3KRD - chains F and G of the 42 polymer chains in the assembly; structure by X-ray diffraction, 2.50 A resolution.

# Chain F
Protein: Proteasome subunit alpha
From: Mycobacterium tuberculosis
Notes: fragment: 20S proteasome alpha subunit
Reference sequence: A5U4D5 (PSA_MYCTA); residue numbers follow UniProt; this construct covers 1-248
Chain sequence (248 residues; numbered 1 to 248; the number before each row is that of its first residue):
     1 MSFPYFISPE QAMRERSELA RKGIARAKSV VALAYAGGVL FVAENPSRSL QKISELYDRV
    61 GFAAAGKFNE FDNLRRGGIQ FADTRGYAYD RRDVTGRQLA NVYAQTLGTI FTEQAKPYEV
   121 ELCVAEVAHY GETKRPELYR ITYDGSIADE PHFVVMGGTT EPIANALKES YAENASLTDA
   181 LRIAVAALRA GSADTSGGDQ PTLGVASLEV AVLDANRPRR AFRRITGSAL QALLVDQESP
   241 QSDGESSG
Disordered / not traced: 1-7, 192-203, 236-248

# Chain G
Protein: Proteasome subunit beta
From: Mycobacterium tuberculosis
Notes: EC 3.4.25.1; fragment: 20S proteasome beta subunit
Reference sequence: A5U4D6 (PSB_MYCTA); residues 301-534 here correspond to UniProt positions 58-291 (UniProt number = residue number - 243)
Chain sequence (240 residues; row label = number of the first residue in the row):
   301 TTIVALKYPG GVVMAGDRRS TQGNMISGRD VRKVYITDDY TATGIAGTAA VAVEFARLYA
   361 VELEHYEKLE GVPLTFAGKI NRLAIMVRGN LAAAMQGLLA LPLLAGYDIH ASDPQSAGRI
   421 VSFDAAGGWN IEEEGYQAVG SGSLFAKSSM KKLYSQVTDG DSGLRVAVEA LYDAADDDSA
   481 TGGPDLVRGI FPTAVIIDAD GAVDVPESRI AELARAIIES RSGADTFGSD GGEKHHHHHH
Disordered / not traced: 523-540
Construct notes: expression tag (535-540)
Curated features (UniProtKB/Swiss-Prot):
  - active site: Thr301 (Nucleophile)
Small-molecule neighbours: (3R)-3-hydroxydodecanoic acid (HXD): Leu391, Asp424, Ala425, Ala426
What the authors report for this chain:
  - catalytic residues: Thr301, Gly347
  - binding site for Fellutamide B: Thr301, Thr321, Gln322, Gly347, Thr348, Ala349
  - binding site for (3R)-3-hydroxydodecanoic acid: Gln322

# Interface between chain F and chain G
Contacting residue pairs (24):
  Glu55(F) with Lys368(G)
  Leu56(F) with Lys368(G), hydrogen bond (backbone-side chain)
  Tyr57(F) with Lys368(G)
  Asp58(F) with Glu364(G)
  Arg75(F) with Lys368(G), hydrogen bond (side chain-backbone); Leu369(G), hydrogen bond (side chain-backbone)
  Arg76(F) with Leu369(G); Glu370(G), salt bridge
  Ile79(F) with His365(G); Lys368(G); Leu369(G), hydrophobic
  Gln80(F) with His365(G)
  Asp83(F) with His365(G), salt bridge; Lys368(G), salt bridge
  Gly86(F) with Arg357(G), hydrogen bond (backbone-side chain)
  Tyr87(F) with Glu354(G); Arg357(G), hydrogen bond (backbone-side chain); Leu358(G)
  Tyr89(F) with Arg357(G), hydrogen bond (backbone-side chain)
  Arg91(F) with Glu364(G), salt bridge
  Arg219(F) with Glu364(G), salt bridge
  Arg220(F) with Glu364(G), salt bridge; Glu367(G), salt bridge; Lys368(G)
Also at the interface, not in a pair above, chain F (17 interface residues in all): Ser54, Asp90
Also at the interface, not in a pair above, chain G (10 interface residues in all): Val361

# Summary
17 residues of chain F face 10 of chain G across their interface; the contacts include 6 hydrogen bonds and 7
salt bridges. Polar pairs include Arg76(F)-Glu370(G), Asp83(F)-His365(G) and Asp83(F)-Lys368(G). Chain G binds
(3R)-3-hydroxydodecanoic acid. The paper reports catalytic residues Thr301(G) and Gly347(G); a binding site
for Fellutamide B at Thr301(G), Thr321(G) and Gln322(G) among others.
Chain F is Proteasome subunit alpha and chain G is Proteasome subunit beta, both from Mycobacterium
tuberculosis; the structure, Crystal Structure of Mycobacterium Tuberculosis Proteasome in complex with
Fellutamide B, was determined by X-ray diffraction.
